PDB entry 2GZE | X-ray diffraction, 1.80 A resolution | chains A and B

[Chain A]
Name: Colicin-E9 immunity protein
From: Escherichia coli K12
UniProt: P13479 (IMM9_ECOLI); residue numbers follow UniProt; this construct covers 1-86
Chain sequence (86 residues; row label = number of the first residue in the row):
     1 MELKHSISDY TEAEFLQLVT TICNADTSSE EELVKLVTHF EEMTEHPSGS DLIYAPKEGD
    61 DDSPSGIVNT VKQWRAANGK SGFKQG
Disordered / not traced: 1-3, 86
Sequence notes: engineered mutation A55 (Tyr in P13479)

[Chain B]
Name: Colicin-E9
From: Escherichia coli K12
Notes: EC 3.1.21.1; fragment: Colicin E9, C-terminal Domain, DNase Domain
UniProt: P09883 (CEA9_ECOLI); residues 2-134 here correspond to UniProt positions 450-582 (UniProt number = residue number + 448)
Chain sequence (134 residues; row label = number of the first residue in the row):
     1 MESKRNKPGK ATGKGKPVGD KWLDDAGKDS GAPIPDRIAD KLRDKEFKSF DDFRKAVWEE
    61 VSKDPELSKN LNPSNKSSVS KGYSPFTPKN QQVGGRKVYE LHHDKPISQG GEVYDMDNIR
   121 VTTPKRHIDI HRGK
Disordered / not traced: 1, 134
Sequence notes: initiating methionine (1)
UniProt features mapped onto this chain:
  - binding site (Zn(2+)): H102, H127, H131
Ion coordination: Zn2+: H102, H127, H131 (together with phosphate ion)

[Chain A / chain B interface]
Pairs across the interface (37):
  C23(A) - S74(B)
  C23(A) - S77(B)  hydrogen bond (backbone-side chain)
  N24(A) - S77(B)
  A25(A) - S77(B)
  A25(A) - S78(B)
  A25(A) - K81(B)  hydrogen bond (backbone-side chain)
  T27(A) - K81(B)  hydrogen bond (backbone-side chain)
  T27(A) - Y83(B)  hydrogen bond
  S28(A) - Y83(B)
  S29(A) - Y83(B)  hydrogen bond (backbone-side chain)
  E30(A) - R54(B)  salt bridge
  E30(A) - Y83(B)
  E30(A) - S84(B)  hydrogen bond (side chain-backbone)
  E30(A) - V98(B)
  L33(A) - S78(B)
  L33(A) - Y83(B)  hydrophobic
  L33(A) - F86(B)  hydrophobic
  V34(A) - G95(B)
  V34(A) - K97(B)
  V37(A) - F86(B)  hydrophobic
  T38(A) - K97(B)  hydrogen bond
  E41(A) - K97(B)  salt bridge
  P47(A) - K89(B)
  S48(A) - K89(B)
  G49(A) - K89(B)
  S50(A) - Q92(B)  hydrogen bond
  D51(A) - P88(B)
  D51(A) - K89(B)  hydrogen bond (side chain-backbone)
  I53(A) - N72(B)  hydrogen bond (backbone-side chain)
  I53(A) - S74(B)  hydrogen bond (backbone-side chain)
  Y54(A) - N72(B)
  Y54(A) - S74(B)
  Y54(A) - N75(B)
  Y54(A) - F86(B)
  P56(A) - N72(B)
  D62(A) - N72(B)  hydrogen bond
  D62(A) - P73(B)
Also at the interface, not in a pair above, chain A (22 interface residues in all): A55
Also at the interface, not in a pair above, chain B (18 interface residues in all): T87

[In short]
22 residues of chain A and 18 residues of chain B are in contact, with 12 hydrogen bonds and 2 salt bridges.
Polar pairs include E30(A)-R54(B), E41(A)-K97(B) and C23(A)-S77(B). H102(B), H127(B) and H131(B) form the Zn2+
site. From UniProt: 3 Zn2+-binding residues on chain B.
Here chain A is Colicin-E9 immunity protein and chain B is Colicin-E9, both from Escherichia coli K12. Entry
2GZE (Crystal structure of the E9 DNase domain with a mutant immunity protein IM9 (Y55A)) was determined by
X-ray diffraction.
